Entry 9F5W (electron microscopy, 7.50 A resolution (low resolution: residue-level contacts below are approximate; hydrogen-bond / salt-bridge calls are withheld)); this record covers chains A and H of the 6 polymer chains in the assembly.

Chain A:
Protein: Structural maintenance of chromosomes protein 2
Source organism: Homo sapiens
Reference sequence: O95347 (SMC2_HUMAN); residues 1-1197 here = UniProt positions 1-1197
Amino-acid sequence (1197 residues; numbered 1 to 1197; the number before each row is that of its first residue):
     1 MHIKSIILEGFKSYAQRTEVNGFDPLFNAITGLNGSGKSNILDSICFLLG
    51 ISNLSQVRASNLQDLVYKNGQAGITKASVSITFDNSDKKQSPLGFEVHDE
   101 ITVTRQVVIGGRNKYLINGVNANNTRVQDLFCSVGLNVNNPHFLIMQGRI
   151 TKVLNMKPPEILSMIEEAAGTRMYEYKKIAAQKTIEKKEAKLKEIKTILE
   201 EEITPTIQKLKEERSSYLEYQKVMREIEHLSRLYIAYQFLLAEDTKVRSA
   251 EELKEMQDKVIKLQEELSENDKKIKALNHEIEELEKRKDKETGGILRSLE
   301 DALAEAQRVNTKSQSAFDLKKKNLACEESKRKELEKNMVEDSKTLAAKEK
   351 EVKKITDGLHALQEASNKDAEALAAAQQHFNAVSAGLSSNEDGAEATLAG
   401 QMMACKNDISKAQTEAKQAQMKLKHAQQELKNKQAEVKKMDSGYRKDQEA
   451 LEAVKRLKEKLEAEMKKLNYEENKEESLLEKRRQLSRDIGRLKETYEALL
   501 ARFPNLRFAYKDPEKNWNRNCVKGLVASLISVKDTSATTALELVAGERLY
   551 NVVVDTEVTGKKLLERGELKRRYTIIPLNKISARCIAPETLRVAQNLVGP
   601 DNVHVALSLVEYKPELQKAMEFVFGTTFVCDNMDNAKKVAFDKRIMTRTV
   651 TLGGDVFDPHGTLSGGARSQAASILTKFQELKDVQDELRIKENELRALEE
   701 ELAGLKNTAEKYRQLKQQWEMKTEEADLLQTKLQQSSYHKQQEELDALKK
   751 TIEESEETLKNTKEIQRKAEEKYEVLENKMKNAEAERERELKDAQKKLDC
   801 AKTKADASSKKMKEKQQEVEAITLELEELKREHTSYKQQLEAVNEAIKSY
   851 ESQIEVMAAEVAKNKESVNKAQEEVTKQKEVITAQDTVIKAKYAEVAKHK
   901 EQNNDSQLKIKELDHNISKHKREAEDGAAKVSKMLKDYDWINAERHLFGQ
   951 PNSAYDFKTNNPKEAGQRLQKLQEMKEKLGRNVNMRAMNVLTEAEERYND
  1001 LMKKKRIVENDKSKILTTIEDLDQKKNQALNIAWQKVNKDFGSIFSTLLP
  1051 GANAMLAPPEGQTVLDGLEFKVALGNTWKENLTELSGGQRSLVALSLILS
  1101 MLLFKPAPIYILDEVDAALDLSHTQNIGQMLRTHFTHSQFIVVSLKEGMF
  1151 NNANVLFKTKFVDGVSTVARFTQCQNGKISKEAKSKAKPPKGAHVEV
Not modelled in the structure: 261-908, 1162-1197
Curated features (UniProtKB/Swiss-Prot):
  - binding site (ATP): Gly32 to Ser39
  - modified residue (N6-acetyllysine): Lys114, Lys222, Lys677, Lys1158, Lys1160

Chain H:
Protein: Condensin-2 complex subunit H2
Source organism: Homo sapiens
Reference sequence: Q6IBW4 (CNDH2_HUMAN); residue numbers follow UniProt; this construct covers 1-605
Amino-acid sequence (640 residues; row label = number of the first residue in the row):
     1 MEDVEARFAHLLQPIRDLTKNWEVDVAAQLGEYLEELDQICISFDEGKTT
    51 MNFIEAALLIQGSACVYSKKVEYLYSLVYQALDFISGKRRAKQLSSVQED
   101 RANGVASSGVPQEAENEFLSLDDFPDSRTNVDLKNDQTPSEVLIIPLLPM
   151 ALVAPDEMEKNNNPLYSRQGEVLASRKDFRMNTCVPHPRGAFMLEPEGMS
   201 PMEPAGVSPMPGTQKDTGRTEEQPMEVSVCRSPVPALGFSQEPGPSPEGP
   251 MPLGGGEDEDAEEAVELPEASAPKAALEPKESRSPQQSAALPRRYMLRER
   301 EGAPEPASCVKETPDPWQSLDPFDSLESKPFKKGRPYSVPPCVEEALGQK
   351 RKRKGAAKLQDFHQWYLAAYADHADSRRLRRKGPSFADMEVLYWTHVKEQ
   401 LETLRKLQRREVAEQWLRPAEEDHLEDSLEDLGAADDFLEPEEYMEPEGA
   451 DPREAADLDAVPMSLSYEELVRRNVELFIATSQKFVQETELSQRIRDWED
   501 TVQPLLQEQEQHVPFDIHTYGDQLVSRFPQLNEWCPFAELVAGQPAFEVC
   551 RSMLASLQLANDYTVEITQQPGLEMAVDTMSLRLLTHQRAHKRFQTYAAP
   601 SMAQPENLYFQSWSHPQFEKGGGSGGGSGGGSWSHPQFEK
Not modelled in the structure: 1-12, 24-37, 89-143, 203-315, 345-358, 368-493, 587-640
Construct notes: expression tag (606-640)
Curated features (UniProtKB/Swiss-Prot):
  - modified residue: Thr19 (Phosphothreonine), Ser95 (Phosphoserine), Ser200 (Phosphoserine), Ser208 (Phosphoserine), Ser228 (Phosphoserine), Ser232 (Phosphoserine), Ser282 (Phosphoserine), Ser284 (Phosphoserine), Ser466 (Phosphoserine), Ser492 (Phosphoserine)

Chain A / chain H interface:
Pairs across the interface (17; chain A residue first):
  Leu93(A) - Glu46(H)
  Cys132(A) - Ala64(H)
  Gly135(A) - Ala64(H)
  Leu136(A) - Ala64(H)
  Asn137(A) - Gly62(H)
  Asn137(A) - Ser63(H)
  Asn137(A) - Ala64(H)
  Met173(A) - Glu55(H)
  Met173(A) - Leu58(H)
  Met173(A) - Leu59(H)
  Tyr174(A) - Ile54(H)
  Tyr174(A) - Glu55(H)
  Tyr174(A) - Leu58(H)
  Lys177(A) - Phe53(H)
  Lys177(A) - Ile54(H)
  Lys177(A) - Leu58(H)
  Lys178(A) - Ile54(H)
Other interface residues (no listed pair), chain A (12 interface residues in all): Thr125, Gln128, Asp129
Other interface residues (no listed pair), chain H (13 interface residues in all): Cys65, Val66, Lys69, Tyr73

Overview:
12 residues of chain A and 13 residues of chain H are in contact. Curated annotation (UniProt) lists 8
ATP-binding residues on chain A.
Chain A is Structural maintenance of chromosomes protein 2 and chain H is Condensin-2 complex subunit H2, both
from Homo sapiens; the structure, Human condensin II - M18BP1 complex, was determined by electron microscopy.
